PDB entry 5T4P | electron microscopy, 7.77 A resolution (low resolution: residue-level contacts below are approximate; hydrogen-bond / salt-bridge calls are withheld) | chains J and K of the 22 polymer chains in the assembly

== Chain J ==
Molecule: ATP synthase subunit b
From: Escherichia coli
UniProt: P0ABA2 (ATPF_ECO57); residue numbers follow UniProt; this construct covers 2-156
Sequence (155 residues; row label = number of the first residue in the row):
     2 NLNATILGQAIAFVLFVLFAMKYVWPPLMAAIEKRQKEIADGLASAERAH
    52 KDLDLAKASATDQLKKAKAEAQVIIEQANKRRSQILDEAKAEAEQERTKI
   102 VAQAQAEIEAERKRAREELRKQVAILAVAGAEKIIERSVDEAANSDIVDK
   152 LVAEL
Construct notes: conflict Ala21 (Cys in P0ABA2)

== Chain K ==
Molecule: ATP synthase subunit a
From: Escherichia coli
UniProt: B7L888 (ATP6_ECO55); residue numbers follow UniProt; this construct covers 1-271
Sequence (271 residues; each row starts with the number of its first residue):
     1 MASENMTPQDYIGHHLNNLQLDLRTFSLVDPQNPPATFWTINIDSMFFSV
    51 VLGLLFLVLFRSVAKKATSGVPGKFQTAIELVIGFVNGSVKDMYHGKSKL
   101 IAPLALTIFVWVFLMNLMDLLPIDLLPYIAEHVLGLPALRVVPSADVNVT
   151 LSMALGVFILILFYSIKMKGIGGFTKELTLQPFNHWAFIPVNLILEGVSL
   201 LSKPVSLGLRLFGNMYAGELIFILIAGLLPWWSQWILNVPWAIFHILIIT
   251 LQAFIFMVLTIVYLSMASEEH
Disordered / not traced: 1-45, 128-139, 269-271

== How chain J and chain K interact ==
Pairs across the interface (19):
  Asn2(J) with Trp231(K)
  Leu3(J) with Pro230(K); Trp231(K); Trp232(K)
  Asn4(J) with Trp231(K); Trp232(K); Ser233(K)
  Ala5(J) with Ser233(K)
  Thr6(J) with Trp232(K); Ser233(K); Ile236(K)
  Ile7(J) with Pro127(K)
  Gln10(J) with Pro127(K); Ile236(K)
  Leu29(J) with Leu81(K)
  Ala32(J) with Leu81(K)
  Ile33(J) with Thr77(K); Ala78(K); Leu81(K)
Interface residues without a listed pair, chain J (12 interface residues in all): Gly9, Met30

== In short ==
12 residues of chain J face 9 of chain K across their interface.
Chain J is ATP synthase subunit b and chain K is ATP synthase subunit a, both from Escherichia coli; the
structure, Autoinhibited E. coli ATP synthase state 2, was determined by electron microscopy, deposited
together with 5T4Q and 5T4O.
